Entry 8DCR (electron microscopy, 2.60 A resolution); this record covers chains A and R of the 5 polymer chains in the assembly.

# Chain A
Protein: Guanine nucleotide-binding protein G(s) subunit alpha isoforms short
Source organism: Bos taurus
UniProtKB: P04896 (GNAS2_BOVIN), isoform P04896-2; numbering as in UniProt (aligned over 1-380)
Sequence (384 residues; each row starts with the number of its first residue; numbers below 1 keep their minus sign (Gly-3 is residue -3)):
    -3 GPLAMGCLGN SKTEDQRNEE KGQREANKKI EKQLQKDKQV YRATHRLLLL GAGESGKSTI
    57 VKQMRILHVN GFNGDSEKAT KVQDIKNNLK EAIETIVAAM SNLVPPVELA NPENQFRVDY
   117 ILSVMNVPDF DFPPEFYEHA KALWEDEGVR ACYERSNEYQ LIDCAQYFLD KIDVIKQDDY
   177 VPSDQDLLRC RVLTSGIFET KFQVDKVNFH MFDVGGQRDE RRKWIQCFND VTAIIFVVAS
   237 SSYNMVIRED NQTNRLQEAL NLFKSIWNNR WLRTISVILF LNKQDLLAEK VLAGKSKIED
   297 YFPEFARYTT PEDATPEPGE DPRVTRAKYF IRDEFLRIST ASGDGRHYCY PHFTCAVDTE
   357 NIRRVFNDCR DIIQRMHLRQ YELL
Disordered / not traced: -3 to 14, 48-190, 239-246, 289-292, 308-316, 351-352
Differences from the reference sequence: expression tag (-3 to 0); conflict Gly18 (Ala in P04896), Ser72 (Gly in P04896)
Swiss-Prot annotation at these positions:
  - region: Arg42 to Thr55 (G1 motif)
  - binding site (GTP): Gly47 to Thr55
  - binding site (Mg(2+)): Ser54
  - lipidation: Gly2 (N-palmitoyl glycine), Cys3 (S-palmitoyl cysteine)

# Chain R
Protein: Endolysin, Beta-1 adrenergic receptor chimera
Source organism: Meleagris gallopavo
Notes: EC 3.2.1.17
UniProtKB: P00720 (ENLYS_BPT4); residues -130 to 29 here correspond to UniProt positions 2-161 (UniProt number = residue number + 132)
Sequence (508 residues; row label = number of the first residue in the row; note: 35 numbers in that range are skipped by the numbering (no residue carries them; nothing is unmodelled there); numbers below 1 keep their minus sign (Met-162 is residue -162)):
  -162 MKTIIALSYI FCLVFADYKD DDDKLEVLFQ GPNIFEMLRI DEGLRLKIYK DTEGYYTIGI
  -102 GHLLTKSPSL NAAKSELDKA IGRNTNGVIT KDEAEKLFNQ DVDAAVRGIL RNAKLKPVYD
   -42 SLDAVRRAAL INMVFQMGET GVAGFTNSLR MLQQKRWDEA AVNLAKSRWY NQTPNRAKRV
    18 ITTFRTGTWD AYAAGAELLS QQWEAGMSLL MALVVLLIVA GNVLVIAAIG STQRLQTLTN
    78 LFITSLACAD LVVGLLVVPF GATLVVRGTW LWGSFLCELW TSLDVLCVTA SIETLCVIAI
   138 DRYLAITSPF RYQSLMTRAR AKVIICTVWA ISALVSFLPI MMHWWRDEDP QALKCYQDPG
   198 CCDFVTNRAY AIASSIISFY IPLLIMIFVY LRVYREAKEQ IRKIDRCEGR F
   284 REHKALKTLG IIMGVFTLCW LPFFLVNIVN VFNRDLVPDW LFVFFNWLGY ANSAFNPIIY
   344 CRSPDFRKAF KRLLCFPRKA DRRLEVLFQG PHHHHHH
Disordered / not traced: -162 to 43, 243-246, 358-380
Differences from the reference sequence: initiating methionine (-162); expression tag (-161 to -131); conflict Gly-120 (Arg12 in P00720), Thr-78 (Cys54 in P00720), Ala-35 (Cys97 in P00720), Arg5 (Ile137 in P00720); linker (30-32)
Swiss-Prot annotation at these positions:
  - active site (Proton donor/acceptor): Glu-121, Asp-112
  - binding site (substrate): Leu-100, Phe-28, Ser-15, Asn0
Cystine bridges: Cys114-Cys199
Ligand contacts: dobutamine (Y00): Gly98, Leu101, Val102, Trp117, Thr118, Asp121, Val122, Val125, Phe201, Ser211, Ser212, Ser215, Phe306, Phe307, Asn310, Val326, Asn329, Trp330, Tyr333
From the paper describing this entry:
  - binding site for dobutamine: Gly98, Leu101, Val102, Trp117, Thr118, Asp121, Val122, Val125, Phe201, Ser211, Ser215, Phe306, Phe307, Asn310, Val326, Asn329, Trp330, Tyr333
  - mutagenesis - L101A, W117A, P146A, F147A, Q237A, T291A, V326A, W330A: decreased signaling in response to dobutamine
  - mutagenesis - T203A: unchanged signaling in response to dobutamine
  - conformationally variable residues (side-chain flip): Ile129, Phe299
  - contacts within the chain: Asp138-Tyr149 (hydrogen bond)
  - mutagenesis - F147A, Q237A, T291A: decreased signaling in response to isoproterenol

# How chain A and chain R interact
Contacting residue pairs (33):
  Arg38(A) with Gln150(R)
  His41(A) with Phe147(R)
  Val203(A) with Phe147(R), hydrophobic
  Tyr344(A) with Ile241(R)
  Phe362(A) with Phe147(R), hydrophobic
  Arg366(A) with Pro146(R); Phe147(R)
  Asp367(A) with Gln237(R); Lys240(R), salt bridge
  Ile369(A) with Pro146(R), hydrophobic; Phe147(R), hydrophobic
  Gln370(A) with Ile143(R), hydrogen bond (side chain-backbone); Glu233(R); Gln237(R)
  Arg371(A) with Gln237(R), hydrogen bond; Lys240(R); Ile241(R)
  His373(A) with Ala142(R), hydrogen bond (side chain-backbone); Ile143(R)
  Leu374(A) with Ile143(R), hydrophobic; Ala234(R), hydrophobic; Gln237(R)
  Tyr377(A) with Arg139(R); Ala142(R); Ile143(R), hydrophobic; Thr291(R)
  Glu378(A) with Lys287(R), salt bridge; Thr291(R), hydrogen bond (backbone-side chain)
  Leu379(A) with Val230(R), hydrophobic; Ala288(R); Leu292(R), hydrophobic
  Leu380(A) with Ile241(R), hydrophobic; Lys287(R), hydrogen bond (backbone-side chain)
Also at the interface, not in a pair above, chain A (19 interface residues in all): Gln35, Phe205, Cys365
Also at the interface, not in a pair above, chain R (25 interface residues in all): Asp138, Thr144, Tyr149, Ser151, Thr154, Ile238, Arg284, Ser346, Pro347
From the paper, about this interface:
  - specific contacts: Tyr377(A)-Arg139(R)

# In short
19 residues of chain A and 25 residues of chain R are in contact, with 5 hydrogen bonds and 2 salt bridges.
Polar pairs include Asp367(A)-Lys240(R), Glu378(A)-Lys287(R) and Gln370(A)-Ile143(R). The paper describes a
contact between Tyr377(A) and Arg139(R). From the paper: a binding site for dobutamine at Gly98(R), Leu101(R)
and Val102(R) among others; L101A, W117A and P146A of chain R, among others, reduce signaling in response to
dobutamine; 9 substitutions were tested in all.
Chain A is Guanine nucleotide-binding protein G(s) subunit alpha isoforms short (Bos taurus) and chain R is
Endolysin, Beta-1 adrenergic receptor chimera (Meleagris gallopavo); the structure, Cryo-EM structure of
dobutamine-bound beta1-adrenergic receptor in complex with heterotrimeric Gs-protein, was determined by
electron microscopy (same publication as 8DCS).
